PDB entry 3E2J | X-ray diffraction, 2.90 A resolution | chain A

[Chain A]
Molecule: ATP synthase subunit s, mitochondrial
From: Bos taurus
Notes: EC 3.6.3.14
UniProtKB: P22027 (ATP5S_BOVIN); residues 1-175 here correspond to UniProt positions 26-200 (UniProt number = residue number + 25)
Chain sequence (176 residues; each row starts with the number of its first residue; numbering starts at 0):
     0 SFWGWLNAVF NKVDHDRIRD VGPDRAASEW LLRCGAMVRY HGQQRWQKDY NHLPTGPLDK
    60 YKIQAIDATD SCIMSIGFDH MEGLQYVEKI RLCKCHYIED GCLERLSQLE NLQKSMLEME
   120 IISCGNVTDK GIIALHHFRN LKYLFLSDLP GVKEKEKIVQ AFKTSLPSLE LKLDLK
Disordered / not traced: 0
Sequence notes: expression tag (0)
UniProt features mapped onto this chain:
  - binding site (Mg(2+)): Gly34, Thr68
Metal / ion sites: Mg2+ near Gly34 (its only coordinating residue here)
What the authors report for this chain:
  - Mg2+ coordination: Gly34, Thr68
  - self-association interface (contacts with another copy of this molecule): Met73, Ile75, Tyr96, Glu98

[Summary]
From UniProt: Mg2+-binding residues Gly34 and Thr68. The paper reports Mg2+ coordination by Gly34 and Thr68; a
self-association interface involving Met73, Ile75 and Tyr96 among others.
Chain A is ATP synthase subunit s, mitochondrial (Bos taurus); the structure, Crystal structure of bovine
coupling factor B, was determined by X-ray diffraction (same publication as 3E3Z, 3E4G and 3DZE).
